Entry 5LSF (X-ray diffraction, 2.10 A resolution); this record covers chains A and D of the 4 polymer chains in the assembly.

== Chain A ==
Molecule: VP1
Source organism: Sacbrood virus
UniProt: Q9WCE9 (Q9WCE9_9VIRU); residues 1-243 here correspond to UniProt positions 756-998 (UniProt number = residue number + 755)
Amino-acid sequence (243 residues; numbered 1 to 243; the number before each row is that of its first residue):
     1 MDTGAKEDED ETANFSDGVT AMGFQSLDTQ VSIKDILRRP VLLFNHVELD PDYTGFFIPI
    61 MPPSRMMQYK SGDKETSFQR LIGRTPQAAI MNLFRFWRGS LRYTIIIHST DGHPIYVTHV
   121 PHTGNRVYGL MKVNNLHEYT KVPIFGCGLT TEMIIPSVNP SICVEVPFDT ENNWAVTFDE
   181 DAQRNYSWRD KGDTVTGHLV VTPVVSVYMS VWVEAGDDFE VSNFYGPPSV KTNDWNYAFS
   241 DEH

== Chain D ==
Molecule: VP4
Source organism: Sacbrood virus
UniProt: Q9IGK7 (Q9IGK7_9VIRU); residues 1-26 here correspond to UniProt positions 304-329 (UniProt number = residue number + 303)
Amino-acid sequence (26 residues; numbered 1 to 26; the number before each row is that of its first residue):
     1 DNPHRFLPAN VSNRWNEYSS AYLPRV

== Interface between chain A and chain D ==
Residue-residue contacts (14):
  Glu180(A) with Tyr18(D)
  Asp181(A) with His4(D), salt bridge
  Gln183(A) with Asn2(D), hydrogen bond; His4(D); Arg5(D), hydrogen bond (backbone-side chain)
  Arg184(A) with His4(D); Arg5(D); Leu7(D); Asn16(D); Glu17(D)
  Asn185(A) with Arg5(D), hydrogen bond (backbone-backbone); Phe6(D); Asn16(D), hydrogen bond (backbone-side chain)
  Tyr186(A) with Trp15(D)
Also at the interface, not in a pair above, chain A (7 interface residues in all): Ser187

== Summary ==
Chain A and chain D form an interface of 7 and 9 residues respectively; the contacts include 4 hydrogen bonds
and 1 salt bridge. Polar contacts include Asp181(A)-His4(D), Gln183(A)-Asn2(D) and Gln183(A)-Arg5(D).
Here chain A is VP1 and chain D is VP4, both from Sacbrood virus. Entry 5LSF (Sacbrood honeybee virus) was
determined by X-ray diffraction together with 5OYP, 6EGV, 6EGX, 6EH1 and 6EIW from the same study.
